Entry 9FNV (X-ray diffraction, 2.25 A resolution); this record covers chain A.

# Chain A
Name: N-glycosylase/DNA lyase
Organism: Mus musculus
Notes: EC 3.2.2.-, 4.2.99.18
UniProtKB: O08760 (OGG1_MOUSE); residues 11-325 here = UniProt positions 11-325
Amino-acid sequence (318 residues; row label = number of the first residue in the row):
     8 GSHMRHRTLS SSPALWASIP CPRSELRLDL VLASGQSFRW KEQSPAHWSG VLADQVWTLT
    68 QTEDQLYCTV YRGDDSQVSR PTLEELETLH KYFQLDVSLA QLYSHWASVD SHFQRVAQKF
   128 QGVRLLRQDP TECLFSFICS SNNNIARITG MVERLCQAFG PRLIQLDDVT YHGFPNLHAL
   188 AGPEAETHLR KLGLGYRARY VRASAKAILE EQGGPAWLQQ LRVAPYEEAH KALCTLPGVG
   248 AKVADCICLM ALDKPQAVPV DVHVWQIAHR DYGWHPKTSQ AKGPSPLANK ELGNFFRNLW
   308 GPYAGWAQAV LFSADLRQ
Disordered / not traced: 8-9, 325
Sequence notes: expression tag (8-10)
Ion coordination: Ni2+: His276, His282 (shared with 2 residues of chain B; 2 residues of chain C)
Ligand contacts: 2-(2-pyridin-3-yl-1H-indol-3-yl)ethanamine (A1IEJ): Ser41, Gly42, Gln43, Phe45, Phe144, Ser147, Asn150, Ile152, Ile155, Lys249, Leu256, Met257, Pro266, Asp268, His270, Val271, Gln315, Ala316, Phe319
From the paper describing this entry:
  - binding site for 2-(2-pyridin-3-yl-1H-indol-3-yl)ethanamine: Gly42, Asn150, Asp268, Gln315, Phe319
  - catalytic residues: Lys249, Asp268 (citing earlier work)
  - mutagenesis - K249A, K249W: abolished catalytic activity

# In short
Ligands of chain A: 2-(2-pyridin-3-yl-1H-indol-3-yl)ethanamine. The Ni2+ site is built by His276 and His282.
The paper reports catalytic residues Lys249 and Asp268; K249A and K249W abolish catalytic activity.
Chain A is N-glycosylase/DNA lyase (Mus musculus); the structure, Structure of the mouse 8-oxoguanine DNA
Glycosylase mOGG1 in complex with ligand TH12163, was determined by X-ray diffraction, deposited together with
9FNU.
